8FD2 - chains B and M of the 13 polymer chains in the assembly; structure by electron microscopy, 3.65 A resolution.

[Chain B]
Name: Type I-B CRISPR-associated protein Cas6
Organism: Nostoc sp. 'Peltigera membranacea cyanobiont' 210A
UniProt: A0A235IH92 (A0A235IH92_9NOSO); residue numbers follow UniProt; this construct covers 1-220
Sequence (220 residues; numbered 1 to 220; the number before each row is that of its first residue):
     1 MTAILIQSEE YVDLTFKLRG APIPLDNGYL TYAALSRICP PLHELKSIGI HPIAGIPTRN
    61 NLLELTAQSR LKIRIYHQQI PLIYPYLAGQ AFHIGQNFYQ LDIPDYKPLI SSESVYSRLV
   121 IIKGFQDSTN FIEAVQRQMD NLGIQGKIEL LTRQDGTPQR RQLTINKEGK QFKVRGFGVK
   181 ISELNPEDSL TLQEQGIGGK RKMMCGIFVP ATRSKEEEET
Unresolved in the structure: 1-4

[Chain M]
Molecule: 71-nt RNA strand
Sequence (71 nucleotides; each row starts with the number of its first residue):
     1 UUGCUCAAGA GAAGUCAUUU AAUAAGGCCA CUGUUAAACG UAGGUGAGUC GUGGCUUUAU
    61 GCCGUUAGGC G
Unresolved in the structure: 64-71

[Interface between chain B and chain M]
Contacting residue pairs - 61 pairs, chain B then chain M:
  Leu-25(B) with G48(M), sugar contact; U49(M), phosphate contact
  Asp-26(B) with G48(M), base contact
  Tyr-29(B) with C63(M), hydrogen bond to the phosphate
  Tyr-32(B) with C63(M), hydrogen bond to the phosphate
  His-43(B) with C63(M), sugar contact
  Ile-53(B) with A47(M), phosphate contact
  Ala-54(B) with A47(M), phosphate contact
  Gly-55(B) with A47(M), hydrogen bond to the phosphate
  Pro-57(B) with G48(M), phosphate contact
  Asn-61(B) with U49(M), phosphate contact
  Gln-68(B) with G46(M), base contact
  Lys-107(B) with U45(M), base contact
  Arg-118(B) with A47(M), hydrogen bond to the sugar; G48(M), hydrogen bond to the base
  Leu-119(B) with G48(M), base contact
  Ile-122(B) with U52(M), base contact
  Lys-123(B) with U52(M), base contact; A59(M), salt bridge to the phosphate; U60(M), hydrogen bond to the base; G61(M), hydrogen bond to the base
  Gly-124(B) with U52(M), hydrogen bond to the base
  Phe-125(B) with U52(M), base contact; U60(M), phosphate contact
  Gln-126(B) with U52(M), hydrogen bond to the base
  Arg-137(B) with U60(M), salt bridge to the phosphate
  Gln-138(B) with U60(M), phosphate contact; G61(M), hydrogen bond to the phosphate
  Arg-153(B) with U49(M), hydrogen bond to the base; C50(M), base contact
  Gln-159(B) with U49(M), base contact
  Arg-160(B) with G48(M), sugar contact; U49(M), base contact; C50(M), hydrogen bond to the phosphate; G51(M), salt bridge to the phosphate
  Arg-161(B) with G48(M), base contact; U49(M), sugar contact
  Gln-162(B) with G48(M), hydrogen bond to the base; U49(M), sugar contact; C50(M), phosphate contact; G51(M), phosphate contact
  Ile-165(B) with C63(M), base contact
  Lys-167(B) with C63(M), sugar contact
  Lys-170(B) with G54(M), sugar contact
  Phe-172(B) with G53(M), base contact
  Val-174(B) with G53(M), base contact
  Arg-175(B) with G51(M), salt bridge to the phosphate; U52(M), base contact
  Gly-198(B) with G61(M), phosphate contact
  Gly-199(B) with G61(M), sugar contact; C62(M), phosphate contact
  Lys-200(B) with C62(M), hydrogen bond to the phosphate; C63(M), base contact
  Arg-201(B) with C62(M), phosphate contact
  Arg-213(B) with G46(M), sugar contact; A47(M), salt bridge to the phosphate
  Glu-216(B) with G46(M), phosphate contact; A47(M), base contact
  Glu-217(B) with A47(M), hydrogen bond to the sugar
  Thr-220(B) with A47(M), base contact; G48(M), phosphate contact
Also at the interface, not in a pair above, chain B (48 interface residues in all): Ile-56, Leu-63, Arg-70, Asp-105, Lys-173, Lys-202, Met-203, Glu-219
Also at the interface, not in a pair above, chain M (17 interface residues in all): G44, U56

[Summary]
48 residues of chain B face 17 of chain M across their interface; the contacts include 15 hydrogen bonds and 5
salt bridges. Among the polar pairs are Arg-118(B)/G48(M), Lys-123(B)/U60(M) and Lys-123(B)/G61(M).
Here chain B is Type I-B CRISPR-associated protein Cas6 (Nostoc sp. 'Peltigera membranacea cyanobiont' 210A)
and chain M is a 71-nt RNA strand. Entry 8FD2 (Cryo-EM structure of Cascade complex in type I-B CAST system)
was determined by electron microscopy together with 8FCJ, 8FCU, 8FCV, 8FCW, 8FD3, 8FF4 and 8FF5 from the same
study.
